Entry 2ZJ7 (X-ray diffraction, 2.21 A resolution); this record covers chain A.

# Chain A
Name: Lipase
From: Pseudomonas sp
Notes: EC 3.1.1.3
UniProt: Q9RBY1 (Q9RBY1_9PSED); residues 1-617 here = UniProt positions 1-617
Amino-acid sequence (617 residues; each row starts with the number of its first residue):
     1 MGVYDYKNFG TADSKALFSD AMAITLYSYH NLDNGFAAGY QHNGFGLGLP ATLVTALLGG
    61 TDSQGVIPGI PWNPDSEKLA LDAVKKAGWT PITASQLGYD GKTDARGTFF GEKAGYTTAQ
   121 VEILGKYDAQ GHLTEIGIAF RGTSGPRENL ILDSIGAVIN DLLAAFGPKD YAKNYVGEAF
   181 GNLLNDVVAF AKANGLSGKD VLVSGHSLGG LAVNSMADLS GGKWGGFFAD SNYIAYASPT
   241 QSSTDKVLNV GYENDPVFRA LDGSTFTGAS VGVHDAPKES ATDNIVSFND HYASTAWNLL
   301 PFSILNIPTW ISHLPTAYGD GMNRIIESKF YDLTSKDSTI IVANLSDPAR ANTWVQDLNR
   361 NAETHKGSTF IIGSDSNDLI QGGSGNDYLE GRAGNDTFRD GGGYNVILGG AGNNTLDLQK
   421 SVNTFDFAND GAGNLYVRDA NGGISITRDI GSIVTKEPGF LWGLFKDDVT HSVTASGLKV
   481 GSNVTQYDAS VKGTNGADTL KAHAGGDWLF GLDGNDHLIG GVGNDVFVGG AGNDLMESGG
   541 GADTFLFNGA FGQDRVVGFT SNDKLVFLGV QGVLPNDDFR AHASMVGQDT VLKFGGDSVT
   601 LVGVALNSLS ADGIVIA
Unresolved in the structure: 1
Construct notes: engineered mutation Ala157 (Asp in Q9RBY1)
Bound ions: Zn2+ site 1 near His132 (its only coordinating residue here); Ca2+ site 1: Glu253, Asp275, Asp283, Asn284; Ca2+ site 2: Lys278, Ala281, Asp283, Asp337; Ca2+ site 3: Ser374, Ser376, Asp378, Gly391, Ala393, Asp396; Ca2+ site 4: Gly383, Gly385, Asp387, Asp400, Gly402, Asn405; Ca2+ site 5: Arg392, Gly394, Asp396, Gly409, Ala411, Asn414; Ca2+ site 6: Thr494, Gly496, Asp498, Gly511, Asp513, Asp516; Ca2+ site 7: Leu512, Gly514, Asp516, Gly529, Ala531, Asp534; Zn2+ site 2: His517, Glu537; Ca2+ site 8: Gly521, Gly523, Asp525, Ser538, Gly540, Asp543; Ca2+ site 9: Gly530, Gly532, Asp534, Phe551, Asp554; Ca2+ site 10: Gly541, Thr560, Asn562, Asp563

# In short
Glu253, Asp275, Asp283 and Asn284 coordinate Ca2+ site 1. Lys278, Ala281, Asp283 and Asp337 form the Ca2+ site
2.
Chain A is Lipase (Pseudomonas sp); the structure, Crystal structure of D157A mutant of Pseudomonas sp. MIS38
lipase, was determined by X-ray diffraction, deposited together with 2ZJ6.
